Entry 4EOM (X-ray diffraction, 2.10 A resolution); this record covers chains A and B.

== Chain A ==
Molecule: Cyclin-dependent kinase 2
Organism: Homo sapiens
Notes: EC 2.7.11.22
UniProt: P24941 (CDK2_HUMAN); residue numbers follow UniProt; this construct covers 1-297
Sequence (301 residues; row label = number of the first residue in the row; numbers below 1 keep their minus sign (Pro-3 is residue -3)):
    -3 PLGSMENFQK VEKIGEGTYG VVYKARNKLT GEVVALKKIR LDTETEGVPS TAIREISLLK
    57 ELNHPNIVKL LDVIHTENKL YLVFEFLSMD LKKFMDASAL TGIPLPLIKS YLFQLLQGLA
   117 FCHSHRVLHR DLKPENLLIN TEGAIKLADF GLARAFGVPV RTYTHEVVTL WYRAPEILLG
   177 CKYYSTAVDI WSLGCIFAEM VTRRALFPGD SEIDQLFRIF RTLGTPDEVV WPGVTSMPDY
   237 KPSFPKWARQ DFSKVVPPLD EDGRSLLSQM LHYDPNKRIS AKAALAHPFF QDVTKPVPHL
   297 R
Disordered / not traced: -3 to -2, 38-39
Modified / non-standard residues: Thr160 (phosphothreonine; TPO)
Differences from the reference sequence: expression tag (-3 to 0); engineered mutation Ser84 (His in P24941), Met85 (Gln in P24941), Glu131 (Gln in P24941)
Bound ions: Mg2+: Asn132, Asp145 (together with ATP)
Small-molecule neighbours: ATP (adenosine-5'-triphosphate): Ile10, Gly11, Glu12, Gly13, Thr14, Val18, Ala31, Lys33, Val64, Phe80, Glu81, Phe82, Leu83, Asp86, Glu131, Asn132, Leu134, Asp145
UniProt features mapped onto this chain:
  - active site: Asp127 (Proton acceptor)
  - binding site (ATP): Ile10 to Val18, Lys33, Glu81 to Leu83, Asp86, Lys129, Pro130, Asn132, Asp145
  - binding site (Mg(2+)): Asn132, Asp145
  - site (CDK7 binding): Lys9, Lys88, Lys89, Leu166
  - modified residue: Met1 (N-acetylmethionine), Lys6 (N6-acetyllysine), Thr14 (Phosphothreonine), Tyr15 (Phosphotyrosine), Tyr19 (Phosphotyrosine), Thr160 (Phosphothreonine)
  - natural variant: Pro45 (P45L: In a glioblastoma multiforme sample)
  - mutagenesis: Lys9 (K9F: Reduced phosphorylation by CAK), Thr14 (T14A: 2-fold increase in activity), Tyr15 (Y15F: 2-fold increase in activity), Lys88 to Lys89 (Reduced phosphorylation by CAK), Thr160 (T160A: Abolishes activity), Leu166 (L166R: Reduced phosphorylation by CAK and reduced kinase activity)

== Chain B ==
Molecule: Cyclin-A2
Organism: Homo sapiens
Notes: fragment: C-terminal fragment
UniProt: P20248 (CCNA2_HUMAN); residues 175-432 here = UniProt positions 175-432
Sequence (258 residues; row label = number of the first residue in the row):
   175 VPDYHEDIHT YLREMEVKCK PKVGYMKKQP DITNSMRAIL VDWLVEVGEE YKLQNETLHL
   235 AVNYIDRFLS SMSVLRGKLQ LVGTAAMLLA SKFEEIYPPE VAEFVYITDD TYTKKQVLRM
   295 EHLVLKVLTF DLAAPTVNQF LTQYFLHQQP ANCKVESLAM FLGELSLIDA DPYLKYLPSV
   355 IAGAAFHLAL YTVTGQSWPE SLIRKTGYTL ESLKPCLMDL HQTYLKAPQH AQQSIREKYK
   415 NSKYHGVSLL NPPETLNL
Disordered / not traced: 175

== Interface between chain A and chain B ==
Pairs across the interface - 62 pairs, chain A then chain B:
  Leu37(A) - His296(B)
  Thr41(A) - Lys288(B)  hydrogen bond (backbone-side chain)
  Glu42(A) - Lys266(B)  hydrogen bond (backbone-side chain)
  Glu42(A) - Glu274(B)
  Glu42(A) - Val275(B)  hydrogen bond (side chain-backbone)
  Gly43(A) - Lys266(B)
  Gly43(A) - Glu295(B)
  Val44(A) - Lys266(B)  hydrogen bond (backbone-side chain)
  Val44(A) - Glu295(B)  hydrogen bond (backbone-side chain)
  Val44(A) - His296(B)
  Val44(A) - Leu299(B)  hydrophobic
  Ser46(A) - Lys266(B)
  Ile49(A) - Leu263(B)  hydrophobic
  Ile49(A) - Lys266(B)
  Ile49(A) - Leu306(B)  hydrophobic
  Arg50(A) - Lys266(B)
  Arg50(A) - Phe267(B)  hydrogen bond (side chain-backbone)
  Arg50(A) - Glu269(B)
  Ile52(A) - Phe304(B)  hydrophobic
  Ser53(A) - Phe267(B)
  Ser53(A) - Phe304(B)
  Ser53(A) - Leu306(B)
  Lys56(A) - Thr303(B)  hydrogen bond (side chain-backbone)
  Lys56(A) - Asp305(B)  salt bridge
  Glu57(A) - Tyr185(B)  hydrogen bond
  Glu57(A) - Met189(B)
  Glu57(A) - Ala307(B)
  His71(A) - His296(B)  hydrogen bond
  His71(A) - Lys300(B)
  His71(A) - Phe304(B)
  Thr72(A) - His296(B)  hydrogen bond (backbone-side chain)
  Ala116(A) - Tyr178(B)
  His119(A) - Tyr178(B)
  His119(A) - Ile182(B)
  Ser120(A) - Tyr178(B)
  Ser120(A) - Asp181(B)  hydrogen bond
  Ser120(A) - Ile182(B)
  His121(A) - Tyr185(B)
  Arg122(A) - Ile182(B)
  Arg122(A) - Tyr185(B)
  Arg122(A) - Leu186(B)
  Arg122(A) - Ala307(B)  hydrogen bond (side chain-backbone)
  Arg150(A) - Glu268(B)  salt bridge
  Ala151(A) - Phe267(B)  hydrophobic
  Phe152(A) - Ile182(B)  hydrophobic
  Val154(A) - His179(B)
  Val154(A) - Ile182(B)  hydrophobic
  Val154(A) - Thr316(B)  hydrogen bond (backbone-side chain)
  Val154(A) - Gln317(B)  hydrogen bond (backbone-backbone)
  Pro155(A) - Thr316(B)
  Arg157(A) - Gln228(B)  hydrogen bond
  Arg157(A) - Glu268(B)  salt bridge
  Thr158(A) - Ile270(B)
  Tyr159(A) - Ile270(B)
  Thr160(A) - Glu269(B)
  Thr160(A) - Ile270(B)
  His161(A) - Tyr271(B)
  Ser276(A) - Asp177(B)  hydrogen bond
  Ser276(A) - Tyr178(B)
  Ala277(A) - Tyr178(B)  hydrogen bond (backbone-side chain)
  Lys278(A) - Tyr178(B)  hydrogen bond (backbone-side chain)
  Lys278(A) - Asp181(B)  salt bridge
Also at the interface, not in a pair above, chain A (37 interface residues in all): Leu54, Val69, Glu73, Leu76, Thr182
Also at the interface, not in a pair above, chain B (33 interface residues in all): Glu230, Leu292, Leu320

== Summary ==
37 residues of chain A and 33 residues of chain B are in contact; the contacts include 18 hydrogen bonds and 4
salt bridges. Among the polar pairs are Lys56(A)-Asp305(B), Arg150(A)-Glu268(B) and Arg157(A)-Glu268(B).
Ligands of chain A: ATP.
Here chain A is Cyclin-dependent kinase 2 and chain B is Cyclin-A2, both from Homo sapiens. Entry 4EOM (Thr
160 phosphorylated CDK2 H84S, Q85M, Q131E - human cyclin A3 complex with ATP) was determined by X-ray
diffraction (same publication as 4EOI, 4EOJ, 4EOK, 4EOL, 4EON, 4EOO and 4 further entries).
